Entry 7XBZ (X-ray diffraction, 2.15 A resolution); this record covers chains H and I of the 14 polymer chains in the assembly.

# Chain H (and I)
Name: ATP-dependent Clp protease proteolytic subunit
Source organism: Staphylococcus aureus
Notes: EC 3.4.21.92; chain I of this document is another copy of the same molecule, construct and numbering; everything in this record applies to it too
UniProt: A0A0D1I3W4 (A0A0D1I3W4_STAAU); residues 1-195 here = UniProt positions 1-195
Amino-acid sequence (195 residues; each row starts with the number of its first residue):
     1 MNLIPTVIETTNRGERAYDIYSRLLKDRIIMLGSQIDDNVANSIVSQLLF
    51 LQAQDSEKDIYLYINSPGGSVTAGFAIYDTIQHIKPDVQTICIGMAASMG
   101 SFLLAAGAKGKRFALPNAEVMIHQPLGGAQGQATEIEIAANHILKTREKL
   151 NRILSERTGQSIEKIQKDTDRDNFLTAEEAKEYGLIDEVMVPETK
Not modelled in the structure: 1-2, 10-14, 193-195 (chain I: 1-2, 10-15, 193-195)
Ion coordination: Mg2+: I81, P86
Small-molecule neighbours:
  - D4E ((6S,9aS)-6-[(2S)-butan-2-yl]-8-[(1R)-1-naphthalen-1-ylethyl]-4,7-bis(oxidanylidene)-N-[4,4,4-tris(fluoranyl)butyl]-3,6,9,9a-tetrahydro-2H-pyrazino[1,2-a]pyrimidine-1-carboxamide), molecule 1: R23, L24, D27, I29, M31, Y61, Y63, I91, I93, M190
  - D4E, molecule 2: V45, L49, F50, Q52, A53, T80, H83, I84
Reported in the primary citation:
  - binding site for D4E: Q52, H83
  - catalytic residues: S98, H123, D172
  - specificity-determining residues: I91

# Interface between chain H and chain I
Pairs across the interface - 54 pairs, chain H then chain I:
  R16(H) - I8(I)
  A17(H) - I8(I)
  Y18(H) - I8(I)
  S22(H) - P5(I)
  S22(H) - T6(I)  hydrogen bond (side chain-backbone)
  L25(H) - V7(I)  hydrophobic
  D38(H) - G33(I)
  D38(H) - N65(I)  hydrogen bond
  N39(H) - Y21(I)
  N42(H) - Y21(I)
  N42(H) - G33(I)
  N42(H) - Y63(I)  hydrogen bond
  N42(H) - N65(I)
  S43(H) - L3(I)
  S43(H) - P5(I)
  S43(H) - Y21(I)  hydrogen bond (backbone-side chain)
  V45(H) - M31(I)  hydrophobic
  V45(H) - Y63(I)  hydrophobic
  S46(H) - I20(I)
  S46(H) - Y21(I)
  S46(H) - L24(I)
  S46(H) - M31(I)
  Q47(H) - P5(I)
  L49(H) - I29(I)  hydrophobic
  F50(H) - V7(I)  hydrophobic
  F50(H) - E9(I)
  F50(H) - I20(I)  hydrophobic
  F50(H) - R23(I)
  T72(H) - G94(I)
  T72(H) - M95(I)
  T72(H) - E119(I)
  F75(H) - N117(I)
  A76(H) - I93(I)  hydrophobic
  A76(H) - G94(I)
  Y78(H) - N117(I)
  D79(H) - L115(I)
  D79(H) - P116(I)
  D79(H) - N117(I)  hydrogen bond (side chain-backbone)
  D79(H) - A118(I)  hydrogen bond (side chain-backbone)
  T80(H) - I93(I)
  T80(H) - L115(I)
  Q82(H) - P192(I)
  H83(H) - L115(I)
  H83(H) - M190(I)
  Q132(H) - R171(I)  hydrogen bond
  T134(H) - R171(I)
  E135(H) - R171(I)  salt bridge
  I138(H) - R171(I)
  I138(H) - D172(I)
  I138(H) - F174(I)  hydrophobic
  H142(H) - E119(I)  salt bridge
  H142(H) - F174(I)
  K149(H) - N117(I)  hydrogen bond (side chain-backbone)
  I153(H) - N117(I)
Also at the interface, not in a pair above, chain H (31 interface residues in all): D19, A41
Also at the interface, not in a pair above, chain I (31 interface residues in all): S34, P67, V191

# Summary
Chain H and chain I each contribute 31 residues to their interface; the contacts include 8 hydrogen bonds and
2 salt bridges. Polar pairs include E135(H)-R171(I), H142(H)-E119(I) and S22(H)-T6(I). Ligands of chain H:
compound D4E. The paper reports catalytic residues S98(H), H123(H) and D172(H); a binding site for D4E at
Q52(H) and H83(H).
Chain H and chain I are both ATP-dependent Clp protease proteolytic subunit (Staphylococcus aureus); the
structure, Crystal structure of Staphylococcus aureus ClpP in complex with R-ZG197, was determined by X-ray
diffraction together with 7WGS, 7WH5 and 7WID from the same study.
